PDB entry 7RMH | electron microscopy, 3.10 A resolution | chains B and G of the 6 polymer chains in the assembly

== Chain B ==
Molecule: Guanine nucleotide-binding protein G(I)/G(S)/G(T) subunit beta-1
Source organism: Homo sapiens
UniProtKB: P62873 (GBB1_HUMAN); numbering as in UniProt (aligned over 2-340)
Amino-acid sequence (370 residues; each row starts with the number of its first residue; numbers below 1 keep their minus sign (Met-29 is residue -29)):
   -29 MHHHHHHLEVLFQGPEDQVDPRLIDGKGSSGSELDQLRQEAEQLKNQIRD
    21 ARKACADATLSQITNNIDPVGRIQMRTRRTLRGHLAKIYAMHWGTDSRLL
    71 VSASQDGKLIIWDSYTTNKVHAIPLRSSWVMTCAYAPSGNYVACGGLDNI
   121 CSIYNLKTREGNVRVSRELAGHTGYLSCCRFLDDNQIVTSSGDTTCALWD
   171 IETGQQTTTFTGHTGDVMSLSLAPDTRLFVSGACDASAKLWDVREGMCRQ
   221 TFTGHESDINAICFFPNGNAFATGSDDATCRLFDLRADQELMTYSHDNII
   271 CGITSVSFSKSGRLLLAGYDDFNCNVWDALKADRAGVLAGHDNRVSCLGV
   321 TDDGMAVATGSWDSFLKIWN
Unresolved in the structure: -29 to 13, 128-132
Differences from the reference sequence: initiating methionine (-29); expression tag (-28 to 1)
Swiss-Prot annotation at these positions:
  - modified residue: Ser2 (N-acetylserine), His266 (Phosphohistidine)

== Chain G ==
Molecule: Guanine nucleotide-binding protein G(I)/G(S)/G(O) subunit gamma-2
Source organism: Homo sapiens
UniProtKB: P59768 (GBG2_HUMAN); residue numbers follow UniProt; this construct covers 1-68
Amino-acid sequence (68 residues; numbered 1 to 68; the number before each row is that of its first residue):
     1 MASNNTASIAQARKLVEQLKMEANIDRIKVSKAAADLMAYCEAHAKEDPL
    51 LTPVPASENPFREKKFFC
Unresolved in the structure: 1-12, 51-68
Swiss-Prot annotation at these positions:
  - modified residue: Ala2 (N-acetylalanine), Cys68 (Cysteine methyl ester)
  - lipidation: Cys68 (S-geranylgeranyl cysteine)

== Chain B / chain G interface ==
Pairs across the interface - 35 pairs, chain B then chain G:
  Leu14(B) with Leu19(G); Ala23(G), hydrophobic
  Ile18(B) with Leu19(G), hydrophobic
  Cys25(B) with Arg27(G); Lys29(G); Val30(G)
  Asp27(B) with Val30(G)
  Ala28(B) with Val30(G)
  Thr34(B) with Met38(G)
  Ile37(B) with Met38(G), hydrophobic
  Cys218(B) with Gln18(G); Met21(G)
  Thr221(B) with Gln18(G)
  Phe235(B) with Leu37(G), hydrophobic; Tyr40(G), hydrophobic
  Pro236(B) with Tyr40(G)
  Asn237(B) with Tyr40(G)
  Arg256(B) with Arg27(G); Ile28(G), hydrogen bond (backbone-backbone); Ala33(G); Asp36(G), salt bridge
  Ala257(B) with Ile28(G)
  Asp258(B) with Ile25(G)
  Leu261(B) with Val30(G), hydrophobic
  Lys280(B) with Glu47(G), salt bridge
  Ser281(B) with His44(G); Asp48(G), hydrogen bond
  Arg283(B) with Cys41(G)
  Leu300(B) with Leu37(G), hydrophobic; Met38(G), hydrophobic; Cys41(G), hydrophobic
  Gly324(B) with Pro49(G)
  Met325(B) with Pro49(G), hydrophobic
  Val327(B) with Leu50(G), hydrophobic
  Asn340(B) with Leu50(G)
Interface residues without a listed pair, chain B (33 interface residues in all): Ala26, Leu30, Ile43, Arg219, Gln220, Leu252, Ser279, Leu284, Asp323
Interface residues without a listed pair, chain G (25 interface residues in all): Lys20, Glu22, Asp26, Ala34, Ala45

== Overview ==
Chain B and chain G form an interface of 33 and 25 residues respectively; the contacts include 2 hydrogen
bonds and 2 salt bridges. Among the polar pairs are Arg256(B)-Asp36(G), Lys280(B)-Glu47(G) and
Ser281(B)-Asp48(G).
Here chain B is Guanine nucleotide-binding protein G(I)/G(S)/G(T) subunit beta-1 and chain G is Guanine
nucleotide-binding protein G(I)/G(S)/G(O) subunit gamma-2, both from Homo sapiens. Entry 7RMH (Substance P
bound to active human neurokinin 1 receptor in complex with miniGs399) was determined by electron microscopy,
deposited together with 7RMG and 7RMI.
